PDB entry 6G5G | X-ray diffraction, 2.00 A resolution | chains B and P of the 3 polymer chains in the assembly

[Chain B]
Molecule: Botulinum neurotoxin type B
Organism: Clostridium botulinum
Notes: EC 3.4.24.69
Reference sequence: P10844 (BXB_CLOBO); numbering as in UniProt (aligned over 1-1291)
Chain sequence (1291 residues; row label = number of the first residue in the row):
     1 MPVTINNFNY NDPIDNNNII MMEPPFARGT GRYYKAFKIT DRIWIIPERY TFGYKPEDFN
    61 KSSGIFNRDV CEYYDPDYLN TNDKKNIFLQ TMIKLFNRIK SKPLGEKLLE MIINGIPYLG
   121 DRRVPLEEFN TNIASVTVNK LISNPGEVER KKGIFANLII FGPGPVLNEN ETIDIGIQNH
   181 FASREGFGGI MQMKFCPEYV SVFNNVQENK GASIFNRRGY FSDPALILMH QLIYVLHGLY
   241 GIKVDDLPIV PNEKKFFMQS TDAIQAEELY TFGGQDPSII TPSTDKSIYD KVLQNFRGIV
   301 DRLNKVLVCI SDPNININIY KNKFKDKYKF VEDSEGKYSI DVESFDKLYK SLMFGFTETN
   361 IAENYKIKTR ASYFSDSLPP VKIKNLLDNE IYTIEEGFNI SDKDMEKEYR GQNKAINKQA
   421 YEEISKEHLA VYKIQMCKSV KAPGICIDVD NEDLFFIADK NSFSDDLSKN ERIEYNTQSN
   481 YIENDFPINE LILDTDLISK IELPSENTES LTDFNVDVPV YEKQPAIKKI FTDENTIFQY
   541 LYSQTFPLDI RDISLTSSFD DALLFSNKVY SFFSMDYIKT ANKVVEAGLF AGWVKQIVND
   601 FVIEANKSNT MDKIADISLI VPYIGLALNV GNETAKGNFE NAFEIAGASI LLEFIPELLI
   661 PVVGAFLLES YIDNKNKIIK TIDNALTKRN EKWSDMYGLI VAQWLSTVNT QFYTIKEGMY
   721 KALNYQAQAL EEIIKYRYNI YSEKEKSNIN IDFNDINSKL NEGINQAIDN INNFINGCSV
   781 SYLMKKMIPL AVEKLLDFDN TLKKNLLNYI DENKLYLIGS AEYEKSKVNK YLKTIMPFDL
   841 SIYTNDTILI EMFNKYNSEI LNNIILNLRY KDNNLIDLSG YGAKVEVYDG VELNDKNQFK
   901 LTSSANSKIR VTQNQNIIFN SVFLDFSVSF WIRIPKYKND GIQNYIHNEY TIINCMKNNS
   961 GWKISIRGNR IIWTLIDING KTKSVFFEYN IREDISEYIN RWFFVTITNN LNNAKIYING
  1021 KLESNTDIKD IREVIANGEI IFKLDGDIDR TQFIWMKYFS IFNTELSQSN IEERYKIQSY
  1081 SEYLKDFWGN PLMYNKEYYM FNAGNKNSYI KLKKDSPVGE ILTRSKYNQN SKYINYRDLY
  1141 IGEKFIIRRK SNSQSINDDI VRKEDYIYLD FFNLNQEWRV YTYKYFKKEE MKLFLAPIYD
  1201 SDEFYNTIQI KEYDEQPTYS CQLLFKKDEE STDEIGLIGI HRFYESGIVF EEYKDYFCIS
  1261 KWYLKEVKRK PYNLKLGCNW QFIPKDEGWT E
Unresolved in the structure: 1-443
Differences from the reference sequence: engineered mutation Gln231 (Glu in P10844), Tyr234 (His in P10844); conflict Met1191 (Glu in P10844), Tyr1199 (Ser in P10844)
Swiss-Prot annotation at these positions:
  - motif: Ser1260 to Tyr1263 (Host ganglioside-binding motif)
  - binding site (Zn(2+)): His230, Glu268
  - binding site (a ganglioside GT1b (d18:1(4E))): Asn1025, Glu1189, Glu1190
  - binding site (D-galactose): Ile1240, His1241
  - mutagenesis: Val1118 (V1118D: Greatly decreased binding of heavy chain (HC) to host SYT2, whole toxin about 200-fold less toxic. Significantly decreased binding of HC to host SYT1 and SYT2 independent of gangliosides ...), Tyr1183 (Y1183R: Significantly decreased binding of heavy chain to host SYT1 and SYT2 independent of gangliosides), Glu1189 (E1189L: Decreased toxicity, heavy chain has decreased binding to synaptosomes and to GT1b), Glu1190 (E1190L: Greatly decreased toxicity, heavy chain has decreased binding to synaptosomes, binds less GT1b), Lys1192 (K1192E: Greatly decreased binding of heavy chain to host SYT2, whole toxin about dramatically less toxic ...), Phe1194 (F1194A: Greatly decreased binding of heavy chain to host SYT2, whole toxin about 40-fold less toxic), Ala1196 (A1196K: Greatly decreased binding of heavy chain to host SYT2, whole toxin about 1000-fold less toxic), Phe1204 (F1204A: Greatly decreased binding of heavy chain to host SYT2, whole toxin about 30-fold less toxic), His1241 (H1241A: Decreased toxicity, heavy chain has decreased binding to synaptosomes and to GT1b ...), Ser1260 (S1260A: Greatly decreased toxicity, heavy chain has decreased binding to synaptosome and binds less GT1b), Trp1262 (W1262L: Greatly decreased toxicity, heavy chain has decreased binding to synaptosomes, heavy chain has dramatic decrease in GT1b binding ...), Tyr1263 (Y1263F: Greatly decreased toxicity, heavy chain has intermediate binding to synaptosomes, binds less GT1b ...)
From the paper describing this entry:
  - conformationally variable residues (side-chain flip): Met1191

[Chain P]
Molecule: Synaptotagmin-2
Reference sequence: Q8N9I0 (SYT2_HUMAN); residues 40-60 here correspond to UniProt positions 37-57 (UniProt number = residue number - 3)
Chain sequence (21 residues; row label = number of the first residue in the row):
    40 GESQEDMFAK LKEKLFNEIN K
Unresolved in the structure: 40-42

[Chain B / chain P interface]
Pairs across the interface (32):
  Lys1113(B) - Glu57(P)  salt bridge
  Lys1113(B) - Lys60(P)
  Asp1115(B) - Lys53(P)  hydrogen bond (backbone-side chain)
  Ser1116(B) - Glu57(P)  hydrogen bond
  Pro1117(B) - Leu50(P)
  Pro1117(B) - Lys53(P)
  Pro1117(B) - Leu54(P)
  Val1118(B) - Leu54(P)  hydrophobic
  Val1118(B) - Glu57(P)
  Gln1176(B) - Met46(P)
  Trp1178(B) - Leu50(P)  hydrophobic
  Tyr1183(B) - Phe55(P)
  Met1191(B) - Ile58(P)  hydrophobic
  Lys1192(B) - Glu57(P)  salt bridge
  Phe1194(B) - Phe47(P)  hydrophobic
  Phe1194(B) - Leu50(P)
  Phe1194(B) - Lys51(P)
  Phe1194(B) - Leu54(P)  hydrophobic
  Ala1196(B) - Phe47(P)  hydrophobic
  Pro1197(B) - Met46(P)  hydrophobic
  Pro1197(B) - Phe47(P)
  Pro1197(B) - Leu50(P)
  Tyr1199(B) - Glu44(P)
  Tyr1199(B) - Phe47(P)  hydrophobic
  Ser1201(B) - Phe47(P)
  Glu1203(B) - Lys51(P)  salt bridge
  Phe1204(B) - Phe47(P)  hydrophobic
  Phe1204(B) - Leu54(P)  hydrophobic
  Tyr1244(B) - Lys60(P)
  Glu1245(B) - Lys60(P)  salt bridge
  Tyr1256(B) - Glu57(P)
  Tyr1256(B) - Lys60(P)
Also at the interface, not in a pair above, chain B (22 interface residues in all): Tyr1181, Leu1193
From the paper, about this interface:
  - specific contacts: Lys1113(B)-Glu57(P) (salt bridge), Ser1116(B)-Glu57(P), Val1118(B)-Leu54(P), Tyr1181(B)-Phe47(P), Tyr1183(B)-Leu54(P), Met1191(B)-Ile58(P) (hydrophobic contact), Lys1192(B)-Glu57(P) (salt bridge), Lys1192(B)-Leu54(P), Phe1194(B)-Phe47(P), Pro1197(B)-Phe47(P), Glu1203(B)-Lys51(P), Phe1204(B)-Phe47(P)
  - interface residues, chain P: Phe47(P), Leu54(P)

[Overview]
22 residues of chain B face 11 of chain P across their interface; the contacts include 2 hydrogen bonds and 4
salt bridges. Polar pairs include Lys1113(B)-Glu57(P), Lys1192(B)-Glu57(P) and Glu1203(B)-Lys51(P). The paper
describes salt bridges between Lys1113(B) and Glu57(P) and Lys1192(B) and Glu57(P); contacts between
Ser1116(B) and Glu57(P), Val1118(B) and Leu54(P) and Tyr1181(B) and Phe47(P) among others; a hydrophobic
contact between Met1191(B) and Ile58(P). The paper reports interface residues Phe47(P) and Leu54(P);
conformational variability at Met1191(B).
Here chain B is Botulinum neurotoxin type B (Clostridium botulinum) and chain P is Synaptotagmin-2. Entry 6G5G
(Crystal structure of an engineered Botulinum Neurotoxin type B mutant E1191M/S1199Y in complex with human
synaptotagmin ...) was determined by X-ray diffraction, deposited together with 6G5F and 6G5K.
